8R0O - chains A and E of the 5 polymer chains in the assembly; structure by electron microscopy, 2.30 A resolution.

Chain A (and E):
Name: Rhodopsin
Organism: Cryobacterium levicorallinum
Notes: chain E of this document is another copy of the same molecule, construct and numbering; everything in this record applies to it too
Reference sequence: A0A1I3DJQ0 (A0A1I3DJQ0_9MICO); residues 1-325 here correspond to UniProt positions 3-327 (UniProt number = residue number + 2)
Chain sequence (325 residues; each row starts with the number of its first residue):
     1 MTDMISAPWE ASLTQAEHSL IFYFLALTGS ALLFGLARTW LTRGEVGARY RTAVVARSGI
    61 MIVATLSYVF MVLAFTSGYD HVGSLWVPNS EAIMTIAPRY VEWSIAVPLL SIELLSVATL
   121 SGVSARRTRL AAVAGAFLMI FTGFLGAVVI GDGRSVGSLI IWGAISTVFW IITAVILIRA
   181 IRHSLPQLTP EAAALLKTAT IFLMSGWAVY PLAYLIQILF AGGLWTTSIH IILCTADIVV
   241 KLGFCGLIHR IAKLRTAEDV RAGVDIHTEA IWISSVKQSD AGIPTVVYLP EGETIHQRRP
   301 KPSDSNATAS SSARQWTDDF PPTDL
Disordered / not traced: 1-2, 286-325
Glycans and other covalent adducts: retinal (RET) linked to Lys241
Residues lining bound ligands: retinal (RET): Tyr100, Glu102, Trp103, Ala106, Val107, Leu110, Met139, Ile140, Gly143, Gly163, Ser166, Thr167, Trp170, Trp207, Tyr210, Pro211, Tyr214, Asp237, Val240
What the authors report for this chain:
  - contacts within the chain: Arg57-Glu113 (salt bridge), Glu102-Asp237
  - conformationally variable residues (helix shift, side-chain flip): Arg57, Phe202, Leu203, Trp207, Lys241 to Cys245
  - binding site for retinal: Trp207, Lys241

How chain A and chain E interact:
Residue-residue contacts - 54 pairs, chain A then chain E:
  Trp40(A) - Leu41(E)  hydrophobic
  Arg43(A) - Leu41(E)
  Ala48(A) - Glu269(E)
  Ala48(A) - Ala270(E)
  Arg49(A) - Trp272(E)
  Arg51(A) - Leu41(E)
  Arg51(A) - Glu45(E)  salt bridge
  Arg51(A) - Glu269(E)  salt bridge
  Val55(A) - Phe34(E)
  Val55(A) - Arg38(E)
  Val55(A) - Leu41(E)  hydrophobic
  Val55(A) - Thr42(E)
  Ser58(A) - Leu41(E)
  Gly59(A) - Phe34(E)
  Ile62(A) - Leu33(E)  hydrophobic
  Ile62(A) - Ala37(E)  hydrophobic
  Val63(A) - Ser30(E)
  Leu66(A) - Ser30(E)
  Phe70(A) - Phe22(E)  hydrophobic
  Ser90(A) - His81(E)
  Ser90(A) - Trp86(E)
  Ile93(A) - Ser19(E)
  Met94(A) - Phe22(E)  hydrophobic
  Tyr100(A) - Tyr23(E)
  Val101(A) - Tyr23(E)  hydrophobic
  Val101(A) - Ala26(E)
  Val101(A) - Leu27(E)
  Val101(A) - Ser30(E)
  Ser104(A) - Tyr23(E)  hydrogen bond
  Ser104(A) - Leu27(E)
  Ile105(A) - Leu27(E)  hydrophobic
  Ile105(A) - Ser30(E)
  Ile105(A) - Ala31(E)
  Leu109(A) - Phe34(E)  hydrophobic
  Ser121(A) - Ser274(E)
  Ser121(A) - Ser275(E)  hydrogen bond
  Phe137(A) - Tyr23(E)
  Phe137(A) - Leu27(E)  hydrophobic
  Phe141(A) - Tyr23(E)  hydrophobic
  Phe141(A) - Phe24(E)  hydrophobic
  Phe144(A) - Ser19(E)
  Phe144(A) - Tyr23(E)  hydrophobic
  Val148(A) - Ser19(E)
  Val149(A) - Ala16(E)
  Asp152(A) - Gln15(E)
  Asp152(A) - Ala16(E)
  Val264(A) - Trp272(E)  hydrophobic
  Val264(A) - Lys277(E)  hydrogen bond (backbone-side chain)
  Asp265(A) - Ala270(E)
  Asp265(A) - Trp272(E)  hydrogen bond
  Pro284(A) - Ala281(E)
  Pro284(A) - Gly282(E)
  Pro284(A) - Ile283(E)
  Thr285(A) - Ile283(E)
Other interface residues (no listed pair), chain A (35 interface residues in all): Val54, Pro98, Leu145, Ile266
Other interface residues (no listed pair), chain E (31 interface residues in all): Leu20, Val72, Thr76

In short:
Chain A and chain E form an interface of 35 and 31 residues respectively, with 4 hydrogen bonds and 2 salt
bridges. Among the polar pairs are Arg51(A)-Glu45(E), Arg51(A)-Glu269(E) and Ser104(A)-Tyr23(E). Covalently
linked retinal: at Lys241(A). The paper reports a binding site for retinal at Trp207(A) and Lys241(A);
conformational variability at Arg57(A), Phe202(A) and Leu203(A) among others.
Chain A and chain E are both Rhodopsin (Cryobacterium levicorallinum); the structure, Cryo-EM structure of the
microbial rhodopsin CryoR1 at pH 10.5 in detergent in the M state, was determined by electron microscopy (same
publication as 8R0K, 8R0L, 8R0M, 8R0N and 8R0P).
